PDB entry 6QFD | X-ray diffraction, 2.13 A resolution | chains A and B of the 4 polymer chains in the assembly

== Chain A (and B) ==
Name: DNA-binding protein
Source organism: Halobacterium salinarum NRC-1
Notes: chain B of this document is another copy of the same molecule, construct and numbering; everything in this record applies to it too
UniProtKB: Q9HSF4 (Q9HSF4_HALSA); residues 6-116 here = UniProt positions 6-116
Amino-acid sequence (116 residues; numbered 6 to 121; the number before each row is that of its first residue):
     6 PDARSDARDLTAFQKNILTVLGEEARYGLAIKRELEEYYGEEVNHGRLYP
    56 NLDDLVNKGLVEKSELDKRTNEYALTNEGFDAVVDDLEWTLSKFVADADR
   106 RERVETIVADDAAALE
Disordered / not traced: 6 (chain B: fully traced)
Differences from the reference sequence: expression tag (117-121)
From the paper describing this entry:
  - binding site for the 28-nt DNA strand: Arg-74

== Chain A / chain B interface ==
Contacting residue pairs (71):
  Arg-9(A) / Glu-42(B)
  Arg-9(A) / Tyr-43(B)  hydrogen bond (side chain-backbone)
  Arg-13(A) / Tyr-43(B)
  Arg-13(A) / Tyr-44(B)
  Leu-15(A) / Ala-17(B)
  Ala-17(A) / Leu-15(B)
  Ala-17(A) / Ala-17(B)
  Lys-20(A) / Thr-95(B)
  Asn-21(A) / Trp-94(B)
  Thr-24(A) / Trp-94(B)
  Thr-24(A) / Lys-98(B)
  Gly-27(A) / Lys-98(B)
  Gly-27(A) / Arg-105(B)  hydrogen bond (backbone-side chain)
  Glu-28(A) / Lys-98(B)  hydrogen bond (backbone-backbone)
  Glu-39(A) / Lys-98(B)  salt bridge
  Tyr-43(A) / Arg-13(B)  hydrogen bond (backbone-side chain)
  Tyr-43(A) / Trp-94(B)
  Tyr-44(A) / Arg-13(B)
  Tyr-44(A) / Asp-14(B)
  Glu-46(A) / Asp-14(B)
  Phe-85(A) / Phe-99(B)  hydrophobic
  Phe-85(A) / Arg-105(B)
  Phe-85(A) / Arg-108(B)
  Val-88(A) / Phe-99(B)  hydrophobic
  Val-89(A) / Phe-99(B)  hydrophobic
  Asp-91(A) / Tyr-43(B)  hydrogen bond
  Leu-92(A) / Thr-95(B)
  Leu-92(A) / Leu-96(B)  hydrophobic
  Leu-92(A) / Phe-99(B)  hydrophobic
  Glu-93(A) / Ile-112(B)
  Trp-94(A) / Asn-21(B)
  Trp-94(A) / Thr-24(B)
  Trp-94(A) / Val-25(B)  hydrophobic
  Trp-94(A) / Tyr-43(B)  hydrophobic
  Thr-95(A) / Thr-24(B)
  Leu-96(A) / Leu-92(B)  hydrophobic
  Leu-96(A) / Ile-112(B)  hydrophobic
  Leu-96(A) / Asp-116(B)
  Ser-97(A) / Asp-116(B)
  Lys-98(A) / Thr-24(B)
  Lys-98(A) / Gly-27(B)
  Lys-98(A) / Glu-28(B)  hydrogen bond (backbone-backbone)
  Lys-98(A) / Glu-39(B)
  Phe-99(A) / Phe-85(B)  hydrophobic
  Phe-99(A) / Val-88(B)  hydrophobic
  Phe-99(A) / Val-89(B)  hydrophobic
  Val-100(A) / Leu-120(B)
  Ala-101(A) / Leu-120(B)
  Asp-102(A) / Leu-120(B)
  Arg-105(A) / Gly-27(B)  hydrogen bond (side chain-backbone)
  Arg-105(A) / Phe-85(B)
  Arg-106(A) / Val-113(B)
  Arg-106(A) / Ala-117(B)
  Arg-108(A) / Phe-85(B)
  Val-109(A) / Leu-92(B)  hydrophobic
  Val-109(A) / Val-113(B)  hydrophobic
  Glu-110(A) / Glu-110(B)
  Ile-112(A) / Glu-93(B)
  Ile-112(A) / Leu-96(B)  hydrophobic
  Val-113(A) / Leu-96(B)  hydrophobic
  Val-113(A) / Arg-106(B)
  Val-113(A) / Val-109(B)  hydrophobic
  Val-113(A) / Glu-110(B)
  Ala-114(A) / Arg-106(B)
  Asp-116(A) / Leu-96(B)
  Asp-116(A) / Ser-97(B)  hydrogen bond (side chain-backbone)
  Asp-116(A) / Val-100(B)
  Ala-117(A) / Arg-106(B)
  Leu-120(A) / Val-100(B)
  Leu-120(A) / Ala-101(B)
  Leu-120(A) / Asp-102(B)
Other interface residues (no listed pair), chain A (43 interface residues in all): Ala-12, Thr-16, Val-25, Glu-42
Other interface residues (no listed pair), chain B (41 interface residues in all): Thr-16, Lys-20, Asp-91, Ala-114

== In short ==
Chain A and chain B form an interface of 43 and 41 residues respectively, with 8 hydrogen bonds and 1 salt
bridge. Polar pairs include Glu-39(A)/Lys-98(B), Arg-9(A)/Tyr-43(B) and Gly-27(A)/Arg-105(B). The paper
reports a binding site for the 28-nt DNA strand at Arg-74(A).
Chain A and chain B are both DNA-binding protein (Halobacterium salinarum NRC-1); the structure, The complex
structure of hsRosR-S4 (vng0258/RosR-S4), was determined by X-ray diffraction together with 6QH0, 6QIL and
6QUA from the same study.
